Entry 6D38 (X-ray diffraction, 2.80 A resolution); this record covers chain A.

[Chain A]
Name: Fluorescent protein Dronpa
Organism: Echinophyllia sp. SC22
UniProtKB: Q5TLG6 (Q5TLG6_9CNID); aligned to UniProt positions 1-224 over residues 1-224
Chain sequence (259 residues; numbered -36 to 224; 2 numbers in that range are skipped by the numbering (no residue carries them; nothing is unmodelled there); the number before each row is that of its first residue; numbers below 1 keep their minus sign (Met-36 is residue -36)):
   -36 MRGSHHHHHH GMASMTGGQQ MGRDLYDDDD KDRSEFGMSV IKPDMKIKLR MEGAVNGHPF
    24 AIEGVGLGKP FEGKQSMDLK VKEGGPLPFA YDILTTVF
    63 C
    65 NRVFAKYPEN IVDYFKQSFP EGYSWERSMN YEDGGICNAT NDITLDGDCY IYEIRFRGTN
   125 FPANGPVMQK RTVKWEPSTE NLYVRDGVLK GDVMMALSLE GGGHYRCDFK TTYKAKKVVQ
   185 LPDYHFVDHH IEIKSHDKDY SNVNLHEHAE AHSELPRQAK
Not modelled in the structure: -36 to 2, 218-224
Covalent attachments: covalent link Phe61-Cys63; covalent link Cys63-Asn65
Modified residues: Cys63 (chromophore; GYC)
Differences from the reference sequence: initiating methionine (-36); expression tag (-35 to 0); chromophore (63, 63, 63); engineered mutation Arg121 (Asp in Q5TLG6), Thr123 (Val in Q5TLG6), Asn145 (Lys in Q5TLG6), Met158 (Asn in Q5TLG6)
What the authors report for this chain:
  - mutagenesis - N145K: increased signaling

[In short]
The paper reports that N145K increases signaling.
Chain A is Fluorescent protein Dronpa (Echinophyllia sp. SC22); the structure, Photodissociable dimeric Dronpa
green fluorescent protein variant M (pdDronpaM), was determined by X-ray diffraction together with 6D39 from
the same study.
